PDB entry 2ZPI | X-ray diffraction, 1.49 A resolution | chains A and B

== Chain A ==
Name: Nitrile hydratase subunit alpha
Organism: Rhodococcus erythropolis
Notes: EC 4.2.1.84
UniProtKB: P13448 (NHAA_RHOER); residues 1-206 here correspond to UniProt positions 2-207 (UniProt number = residue number + 1)
Sequence (206 residues; numbered 1 to 206; the number before each row is that of its first residue):
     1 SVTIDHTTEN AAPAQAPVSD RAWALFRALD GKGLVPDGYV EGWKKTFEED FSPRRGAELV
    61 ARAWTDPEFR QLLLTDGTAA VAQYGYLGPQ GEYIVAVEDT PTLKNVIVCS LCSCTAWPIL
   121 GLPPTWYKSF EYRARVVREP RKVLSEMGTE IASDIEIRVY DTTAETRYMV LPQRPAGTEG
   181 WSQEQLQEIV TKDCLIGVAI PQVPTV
Disordered / not traced: 1-13, 205-206
Modified positions: Cys112 (3-sulfinoalanine; CSD); Cys114 (s-hydroxycysteine; CSO)
Ion coordination: Fe ion: Cys109, Cys112, Ser113, Cys114
Residues lining bound ligands: tert-butyl isocyanide (TB0): Gln90, Cys109, Cys112, Ser113, Cys114, Trp117
Curated features (UniProtKB/Swiss-Prot):
  - binding site (Fe(3+)): Cys109, Cys112, Ser113, Cys114
  - modified residue: Cys112 (Cysteine sulfinic acid (-SO2H)), Cys114 (Cysteine sulfenic acid (-SOH))
From the paper describing this entry:
  - post-translational modification sites: Cys112, Cys114
  - catalytic residues: Cys114
  - binding site for tert-butyl isocyanide: Cys114

== Chain B ==
Name: Nitrile hydratase subunit beta
Organism: Rhodococcus erythropolis
Notes: EC 4.2.1.84
UniProtKB: P13449 (NHAB_RHOER); residue numbers follow UniProt; this construct covers 1-212
Sequence (212 residues; each row starts with the number of its first residue):
     1 MDGVHDLAGV QGFGKVPHTV NADIGPTFHA EWEHLPYSLM FAGVAELGAF SVDEVRYVVE
    61 RMEPRHYMMT PYYERYVIGV ATLMVEKGIL TQDELESLAG GPFPLSRPSE SEGRPAPVET
   121 TTFEVGQRVR VRDEYVPGHI RMPAYCRGRV GTISHRTTEK WPFPDAIGHG RNDAGEEPTY
   181 HVKFAAEELF GSDTDGGSVV VDLFEGYLEP AA
Disordered / not traced: 212
Residues lining bound ligands: tert-butyl isocyanide (TB0): Tyr37, Met40, Val52, Arg56, Tyr72, Tyr76
Curated features (UniProtKB/Swiss-Prot):
  - natural variant: Met40 (M40V: In strain: ACV2)

== Chain A / chain B interface ==
Residue-residue contacts - 170 pairs, chain A then chain B:
  Ala14(A) with Pro102(B); Pro104(B)
  Gln15(A) with His66(B), hydrogen bond; Glu74(B); Pro102(B); Pro104(B)
  Ala16(A) with Ala99(B); Gly101(B); Pro102(B), hydrogen bond (backbone-backbone)
  Val18(A) with Trp32(B), hydrophobic; Glu74(B)
  Ser19(A) with Trp32(B)
  Asp20(A) with Ala99(B)
  Arg21(A) with Glu74(B), salt bridge; Ile78(B); Pro102(B); Phe103(B)
  Ala22(A) with Trp32(B), hydrophobic; Leu35(B); Val77(B), hydrophobic
  Trp23(A) with Glu31(B); Trp32(B); Leu35(B), hydrophobic
  Ala24(A) with Leu95(B); Leu98(B); Ala99(B)
  Leu25(A) with Leu39(B), hydrophobic; Val77(B); Val80(B), hydrophobic; Ala81(B), hydrophobic; Leu90(B), hydrophobic; Leu95(B), hydrophobic
  Phe26(A) with Leu39(B), hydrophobic
  Arg27(A) with Leu98(B), hydrogen bond (side chain-backbone)
  Ala28(A) with Leu90(B), hydrophobic; Leu98(B)
  Leu29(A) with Met84(B), hydrophobic; Leu90(B), hydrophobic
  Lys32(A) with Ile89(B); Leu90(B); Glu94(B), salt bridge
  Leu34(A) with Leu47(B), hydrophobic; Ile89(B), hydrophobic
  Tyr39(A) with Ser38(B); Phe41(B), hydrogen bond (side chain-backbone); Ala42(B), hydrogen bond (side chain-backbone); Glu46(B)
  Val40(A) with His34(B); Ser38(B); Leu39(B), hydrophobic
  Trp43(A) with Ser38(B); Phe41(B), hydrophobic
  Lys44(A) with Phe28(B); His34(B)
  Phe47(A) with Phe28(B), hydrophobic; Tyr37(B), hydrophobic; Ser38(B)
  Glu48(A) with Phe28(B)
  Gln90(A) with Arg56(B)
  Tyr93(A) with His155(B), hydrogen bond; Thr157(B); Thr158(B), hydrogen bond (side chain-backbone); Glu159(B); Trp161(B), hydrophobic
  Val95(A) with His181(B)
  Ser110(A) with His5(B); Ala8(B)
  Leu111(A) with His5(B); Asp6(B); Arg141(B)
  Cys112(A) with Arg56(B); Tyr76(B); Arg141(B)
  Ser113(A) with Tyr72(B), hydrogen bond
  Cys114(A) with Arg56(B); Arg141(B)
  Trp117(A) with Tyr37(B), hydrophobic; Phe41(B), hydrophobic
  Leu122(A) with Thr27(B); Phe28(B), hydrophobic; Tyr37(B), hydrophobic; Tyr73(B)
  Pro124(A) with Ile24(B), hydrophobic
  Trp126(A) with Val16(B), hydrophobic; Pro17(B); His18(B), hydrogen bond
  Lys128(A) with Tyr72(B); Tyr73(B)
  Ser129(A) with Pro17(B)
  Phe130(A) with Leu7(B), hydrophobic; Phe13(B), hydrophobic; Tyr67(B), hydrophobic; Met68(B); Arg75(B)
  Glu131(A) with Phe13(B); Gly14(B); Lys15(B); Val16(B)
  Tyr132(A) with Val16(B), hydrophobic
  Arg133(A) with His5(B), hydrogen bond (side chain-backbone); Leu7(B); Ala8(B); Tyr67(B), hydrogen bond; Arg75(B)
  Ala134(A) with Leu7(B); Ala8(B); Gly9(B), hydrogen bond (backbone-backbone); Val10(B); Phe13(B), hydrophobic
  Arg135(A) with Phe13(B); Gly14(B), hydrogen bond (side chain-backbone); Lys15(B); Val16(B)
  Val137(A) with Ala8(B), hydrophobic; Gly9(B); Tyr145(B); Phe190(B); Val199(B)
  Arg138(A) with Gly9(B), hydrogen bond (side chain-backbone); Gln11(B); Phe190(B); Asp193(B), salt bridge; Thr194(B), hydrogen bond (backbone-side chain); Asp195(B), hydrogen bond (backbone-backbone)
  Glu139(A) with Asp195(B)
  Pro140(A) with Asp195(B); Gly196(B)
  Arg141(A) with Asp195(B), hydrogen bond (backbone-side chain)
  Lys142(A) with Asp195(B), hydrogen bond (backbone-side chain)
  Val143(A) with Val16(B), hydrophobic
  Glu146(A) with Lys15(B)
  Met147(A) with His18(B); Thr19(B); Val20(B), hydrogen bond (backbone-backbone)
  Thr149(A) with Val20(B)
  Glu156(A) with Ser198(B), hydrogen bond
  Ile157(A) with Gly197(B), hydrogen bond (backbone-backbone); Ser198(B), hydrogen bond (backbone-backbone)
  Arg158(A) with Lys183(B); Ser198(B), hydrogen bond; Val200(B)
  Val159(A) with Ser198(B), hydrogen bond (backbone-backbone); Val199(B); Val200(B), hydrogen bond (backbone-backbone)
  Tyr160(A) with Val200(B)
  Asp161(A) with Tyr145(B), hydrogen bond; Val200(B), hydrogen bond (backbone-backbone); Asp202(B)
  Thr162(A) with Arg141(B)
  Thr163(A) with Arg141(B), hydrogen bond (backbone-side chain); Pro143(B); Val201(B); Asp202(B), hydrogen bond (side chain-backbone)
  Ala164(A) with Thr179(B); Asp202(B); Phe204(B), hydrophobic
  Glu165(A) with Trp161(B); Asp202(B)
  Thr166(A) with Thr157(B); His181(B), hydrogen bond; Asp202(B), hydrogen bond
  Arg167(A) with Arg56(B)
  Tyr168(A) with His181(B), hydrogen bond
  Thr191(A) with Asn21(B), hydrogen bond
  Lys192(A) with Ile24(B)
  Asp193(A) with His18(B), salt bridge; Val20(B); Asn21(B), hydrogen bond (side chain-backbone)
  Val198(A) with Val20(B)
  Ala199(A) with Val20(B), hydrophobic
Interface residues without a listed pair, chain A (77 interface residues in all): Val35, Pro36, Pro89, Cys109, Pro123, Gly148
Interface residues without a listed pair, chain B (81 interface residues in all): Met40, Met69, Arg156, Leu203

== Overview ==
77 residues of chain A face 81 of chain B across their interface, with 34 hydrogen bonds and 4 salt bridges.
Polar contacts include Arg21(A)-Glu74(B), Lys32(A)-Glu94(B) and Arg138(A)-Asp193(B). Tert-butyl isocyanide is
bound between chain A and chain B. The paper reports the catalytic residue Cys114(A); a binding site for
tert-butyl isocyanide at Cys114(A).
Here chain A is Nitrile hydratase subunit alpha and chain B is Nitrile hydratase subunit beta, both from
Rhodococcus erythropolis. Entry 2ZPI (Complex of Fe-type nitrile hydratase with tert-butylisonitrile,
photo-activated for 440min at 293K) was determined by X-ray diffraction (same publication as 2ZPB, 2ZPE, 2ZPF,
2ZPG and 2ZPH).
